Entry 7EJR (X-ray diffraction, 1.45 A resolution); this record covers chains A and B.

# Chain A (and B)
Name: Transthyretin
From: Homo sapiens
Notes: chain B of this document is another copy of the same molecule, construct and numbering; everything in this record applies to it too
UniProt: P02766 (TTHY_HUMAN); residues -19 to 126 here correspond to UniProt positions 1-146 (UniProt number = residue number + 20)
Sequence (158 residues; each row starts with the number of its first residue; numbers below 1 keep their minus sign (Met-31 is residue -31)):
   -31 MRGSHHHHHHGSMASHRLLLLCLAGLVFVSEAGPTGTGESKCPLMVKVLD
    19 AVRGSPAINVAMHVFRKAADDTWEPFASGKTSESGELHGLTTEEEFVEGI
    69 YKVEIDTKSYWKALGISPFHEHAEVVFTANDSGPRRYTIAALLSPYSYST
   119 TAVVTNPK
Not modelled in the structure: -31 to 9, 125-126
Differences from the reference sequence: initiating methionine (-31); expression tag (-30 to -20); variant Met30 (Val50 in P02766)
Metal / ion sites: Ca2+: Glu66, Asp99
Small-molecule neighbours: J5R (8-chloranyl-9-oxidanylidene-xanthene-3-carboxylic acid): Lys15, Leu17, Thr106, Ala108, Leu110, Ser117, Thr118, Thr119
Curated features (UniProtKB/Swiss-Prot):
  - binding site (L-thyroxine): Lys15, Glu54, Ser117
  - modified residue: Cys10 (Sulfocysteine), Glu42 (4-carboxyglutamate), Ser52 (Phosphoserine)
  - glycosylation: Asn98 (N-linked (GlcNAc...) asparagine)

# Interface between chain A and chain B
Residue-residue contacts - 43 pairs, chain A then chain B:
  Ile68(A) - Glu89(B)
  Lys76(A) - Thr96(B)  hydrogen bond
  Phe87(A) - Phe95(B)  hydrophobic
  Phe87(A) - Thr96(B)  hydrogen bond (backbone-backbone)
  Phe87(A) - Tyr105(B)  hydrophobic
  Phe87(A) - Ile107(B)  hydrophobic
  Phe87(A) - Ala120(B)  hydrophobic
  His88(A) - Val93(B)
  His88(A) - Val94(B)
  Glu89(A) - Ile68(B)
  Glu89(A) - Val94(B)  hydrogen bond (backbone-backbone)
  Glu89(A) - Thr96(B)  hydrogen bond
  His90(A) - Val94(B)
  Glu92(A) - Glu92(B)
  Glu92(A) - Val94(B)
  Glu92(A) - Tyr116(B)  hydrogen bond (backbone-side chain)
  Val93(A) - His88(B)
  Val94(A) - His88(B)
  Val94(A) - Glu89(B)  hydrogen bond (backbone-backbone)
  Val94(A) - His90(B)
  Val94(A) - Glu92(B)
  Phe95(A) - Phe87(B)  hydrophobic
  Thr96(A) - Glu89(B)  hydrogen bond
  Tyr105(A) - Phe87(B)  hydrophobic
  Ile107(A) - Phe87(B)  hydrophobic
  Tyr114(A) - Thr119(B)  hydrogen bond (backbone-side chain)
  Tyr114(A) - Ala120(B)  hydrogen bond (backbone-backbone)
  Ser115(A) - Thr118(B)  hydrogen bond (side chain-backbone)
  Ser115(A) - Thr119(B)
  Tyr116(A) - Glu92(B)  hydrogen bond (side chain-backbone)
  Tyr116(A) - Tyr116(B)  hydrogen bond
  Tyr116(A) - Ser117(B)
  Tyr116(A) - Thr118(B)  hydrogen bond (backbone-backbone)
  Ser117(A) - Tyr116(B)
  Ser117(A) - Ser117(B)  hydrogen bond
  Thr118(A) - Ser115(B)  hydrogen bond (backbone-side chain)
  Thr118(A) - Tyr116(B)  hydrogen bond (backbone-backbone)
  Thr119(A) - Tyr114(B)  hydrogen bond (side chain-backbone)
  Thr119(A) - Ser115(B)
  Ala120(A) - Phe87(B)  hydrophobic
  Ala120(A) - Tyr114(B)  hydrogen bond (backbone-backbone)
  Val122(A) - Phe87(B)  hydrophobic
  Val122(A) - Tyr114(B)  hydrophobic
Interface residues without a listed pair, chain A (22 interface residues in all): Lys70
Interface residues without a listed pair, chain B (23 interface residues in all): Lys70, Lys76, Arg103, Val122

# Summary
The interface between chain A and chain B involves 22 residues on one side and 23 on the other, with 18
hydrogen bonds. Among the polar pairs are Lys76(A)-Thr96(B), Glu89(A)-Thr96(B) and Glu92(A)-Tyr116(B). Bound
to chain A: compound J5R.
Both chains are Transthyretin (Homo sapiens). Entry 7EJR (Crystal structure of V30M mutated transthyretin in
complex with 8-chloro-9-oxo-9H-xanthene-3-carboxylic acid) was determined by X-ray diffraction (same
publication as 7DT3, 7DT5, 7DT6, 7DT8 and 7EJQ).
